PDB entry 7XXA | electron microscopy, 3.09 A resolution | chains A and C of the 5 polymer chains in the assembly

[Chain A]
Molecule: VP1
From: Echovirus E18
Amino-acid sequence (312 residues; each row starts with the number of its first residue):
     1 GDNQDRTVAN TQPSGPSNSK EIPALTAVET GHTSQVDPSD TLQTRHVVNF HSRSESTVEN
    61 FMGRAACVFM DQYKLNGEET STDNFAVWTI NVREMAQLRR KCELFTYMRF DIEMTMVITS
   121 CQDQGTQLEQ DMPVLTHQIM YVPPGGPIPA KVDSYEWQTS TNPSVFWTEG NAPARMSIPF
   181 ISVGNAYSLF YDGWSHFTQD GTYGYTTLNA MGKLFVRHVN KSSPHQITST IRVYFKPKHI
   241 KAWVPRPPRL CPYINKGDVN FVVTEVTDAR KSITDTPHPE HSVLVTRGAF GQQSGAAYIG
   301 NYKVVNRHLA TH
Disordered / not traced: 1-4, 281-312

[Chain C]
Molecule: VP3
From: Echovirus E18
Amino-acid sequence (239 residues; each row starts with the number of its first residue):
     1 GVPVLNTPGS TQFLTSDDFQ SPSAMPQFDE TPEMHIPGEV RNLMEMAEVD SVVPVNNITG
    61 KTKSMEAYQI AVGTGNTDKT KPIFSFQMDP GYSSVLKRTL LGEMLNYYAH WSGSVKLTFL
   121 FCGSAMATGK LLISYSPPGA SVPSSRKDAM LGTHIIWDIG LQSSCVLCVP WISQSHYRMV
   181 QQDPYTSAGY ITCWYQTNIV VPPGAPTSCD VLCFASACND FSVRLLRDTP FMAQPGKLQ
Disordered / not traced: 239

[How chain A and chain C interact]
Residue-residue contacts - 225 pairs, chain A then chain C:
  Val-8(A) with Asn-219(C); Asp-220(C); Phe-221(C); Ser-222(C)
  Ala-9(A) with Asn-219(C), hydrogen bond (backbone-backbone); Asp-220(C)
  Thr-11(A) with Asp-220(C), hydrogen bond
  Ala-24(A) with Ser-164(C); Cys-165(C); Val-166(C), hydrogen bond (backbone-backbone)
  Leu-25(A) with Gln-162(C)
  Thr-26(A) with Gln-162(C); Ser-164(C), hydrogen bond (backbone-backbone)
  Ala-27(A) with Ser-164(C)
  Val-28(A) with Asp-50(C); Thr-118(C); Leu-120(C), hydrophobic; Ser-164(C), hydrogen bond (backbone-side chain); Phe-214(C), hydrophobic
  Glu-29(A) with Leu-120(C); Gln-162(C); Ser-163(C), hydrogen bond; Ser-164(C), hydrogen bond
  Thr-33(A) with Glu-48(C); Val-49(C); Asp-50(C), hydrogen bond (side chain-backbone); Lys-116(C); Ser-216(C)
  Ser-34(A) with Asp-50(C), hydrogen bond (backbone-side chain); Lys-116(C), hydrogen bond (backbone-side chain); Val-166(C)
  Val-36(A) with Lys-116(C); Val-166(C), hydrophobic; Cys-168(C); Cys-218(C)
  Asp-37(A) with Cys-168(C); Asn-219(C), hydrogen bond
  Pro-38(A) with Ser-114(C); Cys-168(C)
  Thr-41(A) with Cys-168(C)
  Leu-42(A) with Thr-153(C); Cys-168(C); Pro-170(C), hydrophobic
  Asn-49(A) with Asp-220(C), hydrogen bond
  His-51(A) with Ser-112(C), hydrogen bond; His-176(C), hydrogen bond; Tyr-177(C); Ser-222(C)
  Ser-52(A) with Tyr-177(C); Ser-222(C), hydrogen bond (backbone-side chain)
  Arg-53(A) with Asn-42(C), hydrogen bond (backbone-side chain); Met-44(C); Glu-48(C), salt bridge; Asn-219(C), hydrogen bond (side chain-backbone); Phe-221(C), hydrogen bond (side chain-backbone); Ser-222(C)
  Glu-55(A) with Tyr-108(C), hydrogen bond (backbone-side chain); Arg-224(C); Leu-226(C)
  Ser-56(A) with Asn-42(C), hydrogen bond (backbone-side chain); Leu-43(C), hydrogen bond (backbone-backbone); Met-44(C); Tyr-108(C); Val-223(C)
  Thr-57(A) with Arg-41(C); Asn-42(C); Leu-43(C)
  Val-58(A) with Val-40(C); Arg-41(C), hydrogen bond (backbone-backbone); Asn-42(C); Leu-43(C), hydrophobic
  Asn-60(A) with Leu-226(C)
  Phe-61(A) with Leu-43(C), hydrophobic; Tyr-107(C), hydrophobic; Tyr-108(C); Leu-226(C), hydrophobic
  Gly-63(A) with Thr-15(C)
  Arg-64(A) with Thr-15(C); Ser-16(C); Leu-226(C)
  Ala-65(A) with Phe-13(C), hydrophobic; Thr-15(C), hydrogen bond (backbone-backbone)
  Met-70(A) with Lys-237(C), hydrogen bond (backbone-side chain)
  Gln-72(A) with Lys-237(C)
  Arg-93(A) with Leu-238(C)
  Glu-94(A) with Gln-234(C); Leu-238(C)
  Met-95(A) with Gln-234(C)
  Ala-96(A) with Met-232(C), hydrophobic; Gln-234(C), hydrogen bond (backbone-side chain)
  Gln-97(A) with Tyr-107(C); Asp-228(C)
  Arg-99(A) with Leu-238(C)
  Arg-100(A) with Arg-98(C); Glu-103(C), salt bridge; Tyr-107(C); Thr-229(C), hydrogen bond; Phe-231(C); Met-232(C)
  Lys-101(A) with Tyr-107(C), hydrogen bond (backbone-side chain)
  Leu-104(A) with Leu-43(C), hydrophobic; Met-46(C), hydrophobic; Met-104(C), hydrophobic; Tyr-107(C), hydrophobic
  Phe-105(A) with Val-40(C), hydrophobic; Leu-43(C), hydrophobic; Met-46(C), hydrophobic
  Arg-109(A) with Glu-30(C), salt bridge; Thr-31(C), hydrogen bond (side chain-backbone); Pro-32(C), hydrogen bond (side chain-backbone); Glu-33(C)
  Asp-111(A) with Glu-30(C)
  Glu-113(A) with Phe-19(C); Ser-21(C)
  Thr-115(A) with Phe-13(C)
  Val-117(A) with Phe-13(C), hydrophobic
  Tyr-141(A) with Met-25(C), hydrophobic
  Pro-163(A) with Ala-24(C); Met-25(C), hydrophobic
  Ala-172(A) with Thr-11(C)
  Pro-173(A) with Phe-13(C), hydrophobic
  Arg-175(A) with Phe-13(C); Leu-14(C); Asp-17(C), salt bridge; Ser-21(C)
  Met-176(A) with Pro-22(C); Ser-23(C); Ala-24(C)
  Ser-177(A) with Ser-21(C), hydrogen bond (side chain-backbone); Pro-22(C), hydrogen bond (backbone-backbone); Ser-23(C), hydrogen bond (backbone-side chain); Ala-24(C), hydrogen bond (backbone-backbone)
  Ile-178(A) with Met-25(C), hydrophobic
  Pro-179(A) with Ser-23(C); Met-25(C); Phe-28(C), hydrophobic; Glu-30(C)
  Phe-180(A) with Phe-28(C); Glu-30(C); Thr-31(C)
  Ile-181(A) with Met-25(C), hydrophobic; Phe-28(C), hydrophobic
  Ser-182(A) with Thr-31(C), hydrogen bond (backbone-side chain)
  Val-183(A) with Thr-31(C)
  Gly-184(A) with Thr-31(C), hydrogen bond (backbone-side chain)
  Asn-185(A) with Thr-31(C); Pro-32(C), hydrogen bond (side chain-backbone); Met-34(C)
  Ala-186(A) with Ile-36(C), hydrophobic
  Tyr-234(A) with Phe-13(C), hydrophobic
  Lys-236(A) with Phe-13(C); Thr-15(C); Asp-17(C), salt bridge
  Lys-241(A) with Glu-33(C), salt bridge; Glu-39(C)
  Ala-242(A) with Glu-39(C); Val-40(C), hydrogen bond (backbone-backbone)
  Trp-243(A) with Glu-33(C); Met-34(C); Ile-36(C), hydrogen bond (side chain-backbone); Gly-38(C); Glu-39(C); Val-40(C)
  Val-244(A) with Pro-37(C); Gly-38(C), hydrogen bond (backbone-backbone)
  Pro-245(A) with Gly-38(C); Val-40(C); Met-46(C), hydrophobic
  Arg-246(A) with Met-46(C)
  Pro-247(A) with Leu-100(C), hydrophobic
  Pro-248(A) with Glu-103(C)
  Arg-249(A) with Arg-98(C); Glu-103(C)
  Leu-250(A) with Arg-98(C), hydrogen bond (backbone-side chain)
  Pro-252(A) with Met-232(C), hydrophobic
  Tyr-253(A) with Met-232(C), hydrophobic; Leu-238(C)
  Ile-254(A) with Leu-238(C)
  Asn-255(A) with Leu-238(C)
  Lys-256(A) with Leu-238(C)
  Val-263(A) with Lys-63(C)
  Thr-264(A) with Lys-63(C)
  Glu-265(A) with Thr-62(C); Lys-63(C)
  Val-266(A) with Pro-54(C), hydrophobic; Thr-62(C); Lys-63(C); Ser-64(C); Tyr-68(C); Arg-98(C)
  Thr-267(A) with Pro-54(C); Asn-57(C); Thr-62(C), hydrogen bond (backbone-side chain); Ser-94(C), hydrogen bond (side chain-backbone); Lys-97(C); Arg-98(C)
  Asp-268(A) with Asn-57(C), hydrogen bond (backbone-side chain); Ser-94(C); Lys-97(C), salt bridge
  Ala-269(A) with Asn-57(C)
  Arg-270(A) with Val-55(C), hydrogen bond (side chain-backbone); Asn-57(C), hydrogen bond (backbone-backbone); Ile-58(C); Ser-85(C), hydrogen bond (side chain-backbone); Phe-86(C); Ser-94(C); Val-95(C)
  Ser-272(A) with Ile-58(C)
  Ile-273(A) with Asn-56(C); Ile-58(C); Ile-70(C), hydrophobic; Ile-83(C); Phe-84(C); Ser-85(C), hydrogen bond (backbone-backbone)
  Thr-274(A) with Pro-82(C); Ser-85(C)
  Asp-275(A) with Ser-85(C), hydrogen bond (backbone-backbone)
  Thr-276(A) with Ser-85(C), hydrogen bond; Phe-86(C), hydrogen bond (side chain-backbone); Gln-87(C); Val-142(C); Tyr-190(C)
  Pro-277(A) with Gln-87(C)
  His-278(A) with Val-142(C)
  Pro-279(A) with Tyr-190(C)
Interface residues without a listed pair, chain A (105 interface residues in all): Ile-22, Pro-23, His-32, Gln-35, Asp-71, Tyr-107, Asn-171, Lys-238, Cys-251, Lys-271
Interface residues without a listed pair, chain C (100 interface residues in all): Gln-12, Gln-20, Glu-45, Thr-59, Ala-67, Ser-141, Ile-155, Val-169, Trp-171, Leu-225

[Overview]
The interface between chain A and chain C involves 105 residues on one side and 100 on the other; the contacts
include 50 hydrogen bonds and 7 salt bridges. Polar contacts include Arg-53(A)/Glu-48(C),
Arg-100(A)/Glu-103(C) and Arg-109(A)/Glu-30(C).
Chain A is VP1 and chain C is VP3, both from Echovirus E18; the structure, Complex of Echo 18 and FcRn at
pH7.4, was determined by electron microscopy, deposited together with 7XXG and 7XXJ.
